PDB entry 3CRH | X-ray diffraction, 2.15 A resolution | chain A

Chain A:
Molecule: Heparin-binding growth factor 1
From: Homo sapiens
UniProt: P05230 (FGF1_HUMAN); residues 2-140 here correspond to UniProt positions 17-155 (UniProt number = residue number + 15)
Amino-acid sequence (146 residues; each row starts with the number of its first residue; note: 1 number in that range is skipped by the numbering (no residue carries it; nothing is unmodelled there); a row labelled like 1B-1G holds insertion residues (1B, then the next letters in order); numbering starts at 0):
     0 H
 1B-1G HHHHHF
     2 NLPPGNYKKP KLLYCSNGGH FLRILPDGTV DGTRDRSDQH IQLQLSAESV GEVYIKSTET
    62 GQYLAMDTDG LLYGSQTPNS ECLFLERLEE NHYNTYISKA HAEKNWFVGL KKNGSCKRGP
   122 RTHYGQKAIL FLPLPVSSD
Unresolved in the structure: 0, 138-140
Construct notes: expression tag (0, 1B-1F); engineered mutation Ser81 (Glu96 in P05230), Ala101 (Lys116 in P05230)
Swiss-Prot annotation at these positions:
  - region: Lys112 to Lys128 (Heparin-binding)
  - motif: Lys9 to Lys12 (Nuclear localization signal)
  - binding site (heparin): Asn18
Reported in the primary citation:
  - interface residues: Ser81

Overview:
Curated annotation (UniProt) lists heparin-binding residue Asn18. From the paper: the interface residue Ser81.
Chain A is Heparin-binding growth factor 1 (Homo sapiens); the structure, Crystal structure of human
fibroblast growth factor-1 with mutations Glu81Ser and Lys101Ala, was determined by X-ray diffraction,
deposited together with 3CQA, 3CRG and 3CRI.
